3MKW - chains B and P of the 4 polymer chains in the assembly; structure by X-ray diffraction, 2.99 A resolution.

# Chain B (and P)
Molecule: Protein sopB
From: Escherichia coli
Notes: fragment: SopB; chain P of this document is another copy of the same molecule, construct and numbering; everything in this record applies to it too
Reference sequence: P62558 (SOPB_ECOLI); residues 155-272 here = UniProt positions 155-272
Amino-acid sequence (138 residues; row label = number of the first residue in the row):
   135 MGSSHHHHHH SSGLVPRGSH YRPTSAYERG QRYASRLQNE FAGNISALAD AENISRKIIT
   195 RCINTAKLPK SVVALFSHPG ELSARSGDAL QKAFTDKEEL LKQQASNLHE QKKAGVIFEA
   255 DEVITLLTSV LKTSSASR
Disordered / not traced: 135-156, 272
Construct notes: expression tag (135-154); conflict D255 (Glu in P62558)
From the paper describing this entry:
  - binding site for the 18-nt DNA strand: N178, S180, R190, K191, T194
  - specificity-determining residues: R190
  - binding site for the 18-nt DNA strand: R163, S189, I192, R195, S217, R219, S220
  - self-association interface (contacts with another copy of this molecule); pairs are residue here / residue on that copy: K231-E244 (salt bridge), L234-L234 (hydrophobic contact), E244-T267 (hydrogen bond), V264-V264 (hydrophobic contact), N241

# Interface between chain B and chain P
Residue-residue contacts - 31 pairs, chain B then chain P:
  D230(B) - Q237(P)
  K231(B) - Q237(P)
  K231(B) - N241(P)
  K231(B) - E244(P)  salt bridge
  E232(B) - Q237(P)  hydrogen bond (backbone-side chain)
  E233(B) - Q237(P)  hydrogen bond (backbone-side chain)
  L234(B) - Q237(P)  hydrogen bond (backbone-side chain)
  L234(B) - Q238(P)
  L234(B) - N241(P)
  L234(B) - V264(P)  hydrophobic
  Q237(B) - K231(P)
  Q237(B) - L234(P)
  Q237(B) - V264(P)
  Q238(B) - A270(P)
  N241(B) - V264(P)
  N241(B) - K266(P)
  N241(B) - T267(P)
  N241(B) - A270(P)
  L242(B) - S271(P)
  E244(B) - T267(P)  hydrogen bond
  Q245(B) - T267(P)
  Q245(B) - S271(P)  hydrogen bond (side chain-backbone)
  S263(B) - A270(P)  hydrogen bond (side chain-backbone)
  V264(B) - Q238(P)
  V264(B) - N241(P)  hydrogen bond (backbone-side chain)
  L265(B) - N241(P)
  L265(B) - Q245(P)  hydrogen bond (backbone-side chain)
  K266(B) - Q245(P)  hydrogen bond (backbone-side chain)
  T267(B) - Q245(P)  hydrogen bond
  T267(B) - V250(P)
  A270(B) - E256(P)
Also at the interface, not in a pair above, chain B (18 interface residues in all): L260
Also at the interface, not in a pair above, chain P (17 interface residues in all): E233, S240, L265

# Overview
18 residues of chain B and 17 residues of chain P are in contact; the contacts include 10 hydrogen bonds and 1
salt bridge. Polar pairs include K231(B)-E244(P), E232(B)-Q237(P) and E233(B)-Q237(P). From the paper: a
binding site for the 18-nt DNA strand at N178(B), S180(B) and R190(B) among others; the specificity
determinant R190(B).
Chain B and chain P are both Protein sopB (Escherichia coli); the structure, Structure of sopB(155-272)-18mer
complex, I23 form, was determined by X-ray diffraction together with 3MKY and 3KZ5 from the same study.
